PDB entry 1AL2 | X-ray diffraction, 2.90 A resolution | chains 3 and 4 of the 5 polymer chains in the assembly

== Chain 3 ==
Molecule: P1/mahoney poliovirus
Organism: Human poliovirus 1
Notes: fragment: virus protomer; engineered mutation(s): CHAIN 1, V160I
Reference sequence: P03300 (POLH_POL1M); residues 1-238 here correspond to UniProt positions 341-578 (UniProt number = residue number + 340)
Amino-acid sequence (238 residues; row label = number of the first residue in the row):
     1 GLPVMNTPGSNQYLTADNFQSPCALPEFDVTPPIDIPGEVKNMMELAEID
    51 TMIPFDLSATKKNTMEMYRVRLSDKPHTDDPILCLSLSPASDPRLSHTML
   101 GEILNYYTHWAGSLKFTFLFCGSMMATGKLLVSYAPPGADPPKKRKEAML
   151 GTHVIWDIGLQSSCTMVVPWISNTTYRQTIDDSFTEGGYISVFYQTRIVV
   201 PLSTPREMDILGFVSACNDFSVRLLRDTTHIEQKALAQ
Unresolved in the structure: 236-238
Construct notes: conflict S123 (Phe463 in P03300)

== Chain 4 ==
Molecule: P1/mahoney poliovirus
Organism: Human poliovirus 1
Notes: fragment: virus protomer; engineered mutation(s): CHAIN 1, V160I
Reference sequence: P03299 (POLG_POL1M); residues 2-69 here correspond to UniProt positions 1-68 (UniProt number = residue number - 1)
Amino-acid sequence (68 residues; numbered 2 to 69; the number before each row is that of its first residue):
     2 GAQVSSQKVGAHENSNRAYGGSTINYTTINYYRDSASNAASKQDFSQDPS
    52 KFTEPIKDVLIKTAPMLN
Unresolved in the structure: 15-22

== Chain 3 / chain 4 interface ==
Pairs across the interface (37; chain 3 residue first):
  N18(3) - A40(4)
  N18(3) - A41(4)  hydrogen bond (side chain-backbone)
  N18(3) - K43(4)
  F19(3) - A40(4)
  Q20(3) - I30(4)  hydrogen bond (side chain-backbone)
  Q20(3) - N31(4)
  Q20(3) - Y32(4)  hydrogen bond (side chain-backbone)
  Q20(3) - Y33(4)
  Q20(3) - S38(4)
  Q20(3) - A40(4)
  S21(3) - Y33(4)
  S21(3) - S38(4)  hydrogen bond (backbone-side chain)
  P22(3) - Y33(4)
  P22(3) - S38(4)
  C23(3) - D35(4)
  C23(3) - S38(4)  hydrogen bond (backbone-side chain)
  P26(3) - D35(4)
  E27(3) - R34(4)  salt bridge
  E27(3) - D35(4)  hydrogen bond (backbone-side chain)
  G38(3) - F53(4)
  E39(3) - Q48(4)  hydrogen bond (backbone-side chain)
  E39(3) - K52(4)  hydrogen bond (backbone-side chain)
  E39(3) - F53(4)
  V40(3) - Q48(4)
  V40(3) - F53(4)  hydrophobic
  K41(3) - F46(4)
  K41(3) - Q48(4)
  E45(3) - Q48(4)  hydrogen bond
  E45(3) - F53(4)
  E48(3) - P50(4)
  E48(3) - T54(4)
  I49(3) - F53(4)  hydrophobic
  I49(3) - T54(4)
  L160(3) - L68(4)
  Q161(3) - P66(4)
  Q161(3) - M67(4)  hydrogen bond (side chain-backbone)
  Q161(3) - L68(4)  hydrogen bond (side chain-backbone)
Also at the interface, not in a pair above, chain 4 (23 interface residues in all): A37, N39, S47, D49

== Summary ==
Chain 3 and chain 4 form an interface of 17 and 23 residues respectively, with 11 hydrogen bonds and 1 salt
bridge. Polar contacts include E27(3)-R34(4), N18(3)-A41(4) and Q20(3)-I30(4).
Here chain 3 is P1/mahoney poliovirus and chain 4 is P1/mahoney poliovirus, both from Human poliovirus 1.
Entry 1AL2 (P1/mahoney poliovirus, single site mutant V1160I) was determined by X-ray diffraction, deposited
together with 1AR6, 1AR7, 1AR8, 1AR9 and 1ASJ.
